7MMX - chains B and C of the 3 polymer chains in the assembly; structure by X-ray diffraction, 1.90 A resolution.

Chain B (and C):
Molecule: Propanediol utilization protein PduA
Organism: Streptococcus intermedius SK54
Notes: fragment: BMC domain, residues 1-92; chain C of this document is another copy of the same molecule, construct and numbering; everything in this record applies to it too
UniProtKB: A0A0E2J8H5 (A0A0E2J8H5_STRIT); residues 2-93 here correspond to UniProt positions 1-92 (UniProt number = residue number - 1)
Sequence (99 residues; numbered -5 to 93; the number before each row is that of its first residue; numbers below 1 keep their minus sign (Met-5 is residue -5)):
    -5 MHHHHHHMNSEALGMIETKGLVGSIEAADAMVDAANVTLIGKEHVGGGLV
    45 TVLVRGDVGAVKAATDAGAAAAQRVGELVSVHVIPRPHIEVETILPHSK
Not modelled in the structure: -5 to 4, 93 (chain C: -5 to -4, 2-4, 90-93)
Sequence notes: initiating methionine (-5); expression tag (-4 to 1); engineered mutation Asp27 (Lys26 in A0A0E2J8H5)

Interface between chain B and chain C:
Pairs across the interface (41):
  Gly14(B) - Glu11(C)
  Gly14(B) - Leu43(C)
  Leu15(B) - Glu11(C)  hydrogen bond (backbone-side chain)
  Leu15(B) - Glu37(C)
  Leu15(B) - Val39(C)  hydrophobic
  Leu15(B) - Thr45(C)
  Val16(B) - Met9(C)  hydrophobic
  Val16(B) - Glu11(C)  hydrogen bond (backbone-side chain)
  Val16(B) - Thr45(C)
  Val16(B) - Ser74(C)
  Val16(B) - His76(C)
  Ile19(B) - Met9(C)  hydrophobic
  Ile19(B) - Leu47(C)  hydrophobic
  Ile19(B) - Val85(C)  hydrophobic
  Ile19(B) - Leu89(C)  hydrophobic
  Glu20(B) - His76(C)  salt bridge
  Glu20(B) - Ile78(C)
  Ala22(B) - Ile88(C)  hydrophobic
  Asp23(B) - Ile78(C)
  Asp23(B) - Pro81(C)
  Asp23(B) - His82(C)  hydrogen bond (side chain-backbone)
  Asp23(B) - Val85(C)
  Val26(B) - His82(C)
  Val26(B) - Glu84(C)
  Asp27(B) - His82(C)  salt bridge
  Leu33(B) - Glu84(C)
  Leu33(B) - Thr87(C)
  Gly35(B) - Ile88(C)
  Lys36(B) - Glu37(C)  salt bridge
  Lys36(B) - Ile88(C)
  His38(B) - His38(C)
  His38(B) - Val39(C)
  Gly41(B) - Gly41(C)
  Gly42(B) - Gly40(C)  hydrogen bond (backbone-backbone)
  Gly42(B) - Gly41(C)
  Gly42(B) - Leu43(C)
  Val44(B) - Val39(C)  hydrophobic
  Val46(B) - Ile88(C)  hydrophobic
  Val69(B) - Ser74(C)  hydrogen bond (backbone-side chain)
  Val69(B) - His76(C)
  Gly70(B) - Ser74(C)
Other interface residues (no listed pair), chain B (22 interface residues in all): Lys13, Ser18, Gly40
Other interface residues (no listed pair), chain C (24 interface residues in all): His-3, His-2, Leu7, Arg80

Summary:
The interface between chain B and chain C involves 22 residues on one side and 24 on the other; the contacts
include 5 hydrogen bonds and 3 salt bridges. Polar contacts include Glu20(B)-His76(C), Asp27(B)-His82(C) and
Lys36(B)-Glu37(C).
Both chains are Propanediol utilization protein PduA (Streptococcus intermedius SK54). Entry 7MMX (CutN from
Type I Cut MCP) was determined by X-ray diffraction (same publication as 7MGP, 7MN4, 7MPV, 7MPW and 7MPX).
